9NI9 - chains H and L of the 8 polymer chains in the assembly; structure by electron microscopy, 3.80 A resolution.

[Chain H]
Protein: RUu-Base-1 pAb heavy chain
Organism: Macaca mulatta
Sequence (122 residues; numbered 1 to 122; the number before each row is that of its first residue; X marks 118 residues of unknown identity (built as UNK)):
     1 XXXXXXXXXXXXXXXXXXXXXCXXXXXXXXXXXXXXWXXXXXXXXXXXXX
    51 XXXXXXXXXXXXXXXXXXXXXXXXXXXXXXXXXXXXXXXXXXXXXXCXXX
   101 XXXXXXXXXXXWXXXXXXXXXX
Disulfide bonds: Cys-22/Cys-97

[Chain L]
Protein: RUu-Base-1 pAb light chain
Organism: Macaca mulatta
Sequence (105 residues; row label = number of the first residue in the row; X marks 101 residues of unknown identity (built as UNK)):
     1 XXXXXXXXXXXXXXXXXXXXXCXXXXXXXXXXXWXXXXXXXXXXXXXXXX
    51 XXXXXXXXXXXXXXXXXXXXXXXXXXXXXXXXXXXXCXXXXXXXXXFXXX
   101 XXXXX
Disulfide bonds: Cys-22/Cys-87

[Interface between chain H and chain L]
Interface residues of chain H (facing chain L), 1 residues: Trp-112
Interface residues of chain L (facing chain H), 1 residues: Phe-97

[Overview]
Chain H and chain L each contribute 1 residues to their interface.
Here chain H is RUu-Base-1 pAb heavy chain and chain L is RUu-Base-1 pAb light chain, both from Macaca
mulatta. Entry 9NI9 (BG505-CH505 Env glycoprotein in complex with NHP pAb Base-1 isolated from animal RUu18 at
week 14) was determined by electron microscopy (same publication as 9NHH, 9NHI, 9NHJ, 9NHK, 9NHL, 9NHM, 9NHN
and 9NHO).
